Entry 8HCN (electron microscopy, 2.70 A resolution); this record covers chains G and J of the 12 polymer chains in the assembly.

== Chain G ==
Name: Urease subunit alpha
Source organism: Klebsiella pneumoniae
Notes: EC 3.5.1.5
UniProtKB: A0A060VJP5 (A0A060VJP5_KLEPN); residues 1-567 here = UniProt positions 1-567
Chain sequence (567 residues; each row starts with the number of its first residue):
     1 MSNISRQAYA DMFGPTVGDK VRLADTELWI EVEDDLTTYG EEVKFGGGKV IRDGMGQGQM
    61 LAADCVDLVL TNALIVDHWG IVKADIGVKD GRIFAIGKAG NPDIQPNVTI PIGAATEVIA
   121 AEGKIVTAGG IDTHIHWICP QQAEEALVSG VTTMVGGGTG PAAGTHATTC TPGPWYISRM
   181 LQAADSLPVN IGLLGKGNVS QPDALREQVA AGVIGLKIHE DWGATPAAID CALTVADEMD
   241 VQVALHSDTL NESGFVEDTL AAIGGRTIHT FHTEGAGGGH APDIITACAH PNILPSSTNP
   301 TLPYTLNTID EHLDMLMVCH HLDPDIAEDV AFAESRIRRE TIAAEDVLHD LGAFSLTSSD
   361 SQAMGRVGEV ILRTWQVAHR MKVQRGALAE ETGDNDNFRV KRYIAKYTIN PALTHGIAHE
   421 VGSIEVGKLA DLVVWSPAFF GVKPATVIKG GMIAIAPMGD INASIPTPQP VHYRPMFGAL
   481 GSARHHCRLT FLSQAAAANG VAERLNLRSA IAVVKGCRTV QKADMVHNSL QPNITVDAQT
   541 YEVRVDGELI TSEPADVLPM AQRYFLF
Unresolved in the structure: 1

== Chain J ==
Name: Urease subunit beta
Source organism: Klebsiella pneumoniae
Notes: EC 3.5.1.5
UniProtKB: W9BBU3 (W9BBU3_KLEPN); numbering as in UniProt (aligned over 1-106)
Chain sequence (106 residues; row label = number of the first residue in the row):
     1 MIPGEYHVKP GQIALNTGRA TCRVVVENHG DRPIQVGSHY HFAEVNPALK FDRQQAAGYR
    61 LNIPAGTAVR FEPGQKREVE LVAFAGHRAV FGFRGEVMGP LEVNDE
Unresolved in the structure: 104-106

== Interface between chain G and chain J ==
Contacting residue pairs (86):
  Ser2(G) - Ala14(J)
  Ser2(G) - Leu15(J)  hydrogen bond (backbone-backbone)
  Ser2(G) - Asn62(J)
  Asn3(G) - Gln12(J)
  Asn3(G) - Ile13(J)
  Ile4(G) - Gln12(J)
  Ile4(G) - Ile13(J)  hydrogen bond (backbone-backbone)
  Ser5(G) - Gly11(J)
  Ser5(G) - Gln12(J)
  Arg6(G) - Val8(J)
  Arg6(G) - Lys9(J)  hydrogen bond (side chain-backbone)
  Arg6(G) - Gly11(J)  hydrogen bond (backbone-backbone)
  Arg6(G) - Ile13(J)
  Gln7(G) - Val8(J)
  Ala10(G) - Tyr6(J)
  Ala10(G) - Val8(J)  hydrophobic
  Met12(G) - Ala65(J)
  Met12(G) - Thr67(J)
  Phe13(G) - Ala65(J)
  Pro15(G) - Tyr6(J)
  Val17(G) - Lys9(J)
  Gly18(G) - Lys9(J)
  Asp19(G) - His7(J)
  Asp19(G) - Val8(J)
  Asp19(G) - Lys9(J)
  Lys20(G) - Glu5(J)
  Lys20(G) - Tyr6(J)
  Lys20(G) - His7(J)  hydrogen bond (backbone-backbone)
  Val21(G) - Glu5(J)
  Val21(G) - Tyr6(J)  hydrophobic
  Arg22(G) - Met1(J)
  Arg22(G) - Ile2(J)  hydrogen bond (side chain-backbone)
  Arg22(G) - Gly4(J)
  Arg22(G) - Glu5(J)  salt bridge
  Asp25(G) - Met1(J)
  Asp25(G) - Pro3(J)
  Trp29(G) - Glu5(J)
  Trp29(G) - His7(J)
  Tyr39(G) - Ile13(J)  hydrophobic
  Tyr39(G) - Ala14(J)
  Tyr39(G) - Leu15(J)
  Tyr39(G) - Asn16(J)  hydrogen bond (backbone-backbone)
  Gly40(G) - Leu15(J)
  Gly40(G) - Asn16(J)
  Gly40(G) - His39(J)
  Gly40(G) - Arg60(J)  hydrogen bond (backbone-side chain)
  Gly40(G) - Ala65(J)
  Glu41(G) - Arg19(J)  salt bridge
  Glu41(G) - His39(J)  salt bridge
  Glu41(G) - Arg60(J)  salt bridge
  Glu42(G) - Ala65(J)
  Gly48(G) - Gly66(J)
  Lys49(G) - Gly66(J)
  Val50(G) - Ser38(J)
  Val50(G) - His39(J)
  Val50(G) - Ala65(J)  hydrophobic
  Val50(G) - Gly66(J)
  Arg52(G) - Gly37(J)
  Asp53(G) - Gly92(J)
  Gly54(G) - Phe91(J)
  Gly54(G) - Phe93(J)
  Met55(G) - His39(J)
  Met55(G) - Tyr40(J)  hydrophobic
  Met55(G) - Phe93(J)  hydrophobic
  Gln59(G) - Phe91(J)
  Pro102(G) - Gly86(J)
  Pro102(G) - His87(J)  hydrogen bond (backbone-backbone)
  Asp103(G) - Ala85(J)
  Asp103(G) - Gly86(J)
  Asp103(G) - His87(J)  salt bridge
  Asp103(G) - Arg88(J)  hydrogen bond (backbone-backbone)
  Asp103(G) - Ala89(J)  hydrogen bond (backbone-backbone)
  Ile104(G) - Phe84(J)  hydrophobic
  Ile104(G) - Ala85(J)
  Ile104(G) - Ala89(J)
  Ile104(G) - Val90(J)  hydrophobic
  Gln105(G) - Ala85(J)
  Gln105(G) - Gly86(J)
  Pro106(G) - Ala85(J)
  Pro106(G) - Gly86(J)
  Gly123(G) - Tyr6(J)
  Pro437(G) - Gly4(J)
  Ala438(G) - Pro3(J)
  Ala438(G) - Gly4(J)
  Arg563(G) - Met1(J)
  Tyr564(G) - Pro3(J)
Other interface residues (no listed pair), chain G (44 interface residues in all): Tyr9, Thr16, Leu23, Ala24
Other interface residues (no listed pair), chain J (38 interface residues in all): Pro10, Pro64, Ala68

== In short ==
44 residues of chain G and 38 residues of chain J are in contact; the contacts include 11 hydrogen bonds and 5
salt bridges. Polar pairs include Arg22(G)-Glu5(J), Glu41(G)-Arg19(J) and Glu41(G)-His39(J).
Here chain G is Urease subunit alpha and chain J is Urease subunit beta, both from Klebsiella pneumoniae.
Entry 8HCN (CryoEM Structure of Klebsiella pneumoniae UreD/urease complex) was determined by electron
microscopy, deposited together with 8HC1.
